4X62 - chains A and O of the 23 polymer chains in the assembly; structure by X-ray diffraction, 3.45 A resolution.

== Chain A ==
Molecule: 16S rRNA
Organism: Thermus thermophilus HB8
Sequence (1522 nucleotides; row label = number of the first residue in the row; note: 42 numbers in that range are skipped by the numbering (no residue carries them; nothing is unmodelled there); a row labelled like 190A-190L holds insertion residues (190A, then the next letters in order); numbering starts at 0):
     0 UUUGUUGGAGAGUUUGAUCCUGGCUCAGGGUGAACGCUGGCGGCGUGCCU
    50 AAGACAUGCAAGUCGUGCGGG
    73 CCGCGGGGUUUU
    88 ACUCCG
    95 UGGUC
   101 AGCGGCGGACGGGUGAGUAACGCGUGGGU
  129A G
   130 ACCUACCCGGAAGAGGGGGACAACCCGGGGAAACUCGGGCUAAUCCCCCA
   180 UGUGGACCCGC
190A-190L CCCUUGGGGUGU
   191 GUCCAAAGGGCUUU
   216 GCCCGCUUCCGGAUGGGCCCGCGUCCCAUCAGCUAGUUGGUGGGGUAAUG
   266 GCCCACCAAGGCGACGACGGGUAGCCGGUCUGAGAGGAUGGCCGGCCACA
   316 GGGGCACUGAGACACGGGCCCCACUCCUACGGGAGGCAGCAGUUAGGAAU
   366 CUUCCGCAAUGGGCGCAAGCCUGACGGAGCGACGCCGCUUGGAGGAAGAA
   416 GCCCUUCGGGGUGUAAACUCCUGAA
   442 CCCGGGACGAAACCCCCGACGA
   474 GGGGACUGACGGUACCGGG
   494 GUAAUAGCGCCGGCCAACUCCGUGCCAGCAGCCGCGGUAAUACGGAGGGC
   544 GCGAGCGUUACCCGGAUUCACUGGGCGUAAAGGGCGUGUAGGCGGCCUGG
   594 GGCGUCCCAUGUGAAAGACCACGGCUCAACCGUGGGGGAGCGUGGGAUAC
   644 GCUCAGGCUAGACGGUGGGAGAGGGUGGUGGAAUUCCCGGAGUAGCGGUG
   694 AAAUGCGCAGAUACCGGGAGGAACGCCGAUGGCGAAGGCAGCCACCUGGU
   744 CCACCCGUGACGCUGAGGCGCGAAAGCGUGGGGAGCAAACCGGAUUAGAU
   794 ACCCGGGUAGUCCACGCCCUAAACGAUGCGCGCUAGGUCUCUGGGUCU
   848 CCUGGGGGCCGAAGCUAACGCGUUAAGCGCGCCGCCUGGGGAGUACGGCC
   898 GCAAGGCUGAAACUCAAAGGAAUUGACGGGGGCCCGCACAAGCGGUGGAG
   948 CAUGUGGUUUAAUUCGAAGXAACGCGAAGAACCUUACCAGGCCUUGACAU
   998 GCUAGG
 1003A G
  1004 AACCCGGGUGAAAGCCUGGGGUGCCCC
1030A-1030D GCGA
  1031 GGGGAGCCCUAGCACAGGUGCUGCAUGGCCGUCGUCAGCUCGUGCCGUGA
  1081 GGUGUUGGGUUAAGUCCCGCAACGAGCGCAACCCCCGCCGUUAGUUGCCA
  1131 GCGGUUCGGCCGGGCACUCUAACGGGACUGCCCGCGAAA
  1171 GCGGGAGGAAGGAGGGGACGACGUCUGGUCAGCAUGGCCCUUACGGCCUG
  1221 GGCGACACACGUGCUACAAUGCCCACUACAAAGCGAUGCCACCCGGCAAC
  1271 GGGGAGCUAAUCGCAAAAAGGUGGGCCCAGUUCGGAUUGGGGUCUGCAAC
  1321 CCGACCCCAUGAAGCCGGAAUCGCUAGUAAUCGCGGAUCAG
 1361A C
  1362 CAUGCCGCGGUGAAUACGUUCCCGGGCCUUGUACACACXGCCXGUXACGC
  1412 CAUGGGAGCGGGCUCUACCCGAAGUCGCCGGG
  1446 AGCCUACGGG
  1459 CAGGCGCCGAGGGUAGGGCCCGUGACUGGGGCGAAGUCGUAACAAGGUAG
  1509 CUGUACCGGAAGGUGCGGCUGGAUCCACUCCUUUCU
Disordered / not traced: 0-4, 1534-1538
Modified residues: PSU (pseudouridine-5'-monophosphate) at position 516, 7MG (7N-methyl-8-hydroguanosine-5'-monophosphate) at position 527, M2G (N2-dimethylguanosine-5'-monophosphate) at position 966, 5MC (5-methylcytidine-5'-monophosphate) at position 967, 2MG (2N-methylguanosine-5'-monophosphate) at position 1207, 5MC (5-methylcytidine-5'-monophosphate) at position 1400, 4OC (4n,o2'-methylcytidine-5'-monophosphate) at position 1402, 5MC (5-methylcytidine-5'-monophosphate) at position 1404, 5MC (5-methylcytidine-5'-monophosphate) at position 1407, UR3 (3-methyluridine-5'-monophoshate) at position 1498, MA6 (6N-dimethyladenosine-5'-monophoshate) at position 1518, MA6 (6N-dimethyladenosine-5'-monophoshate) at position 1519, PSU (pseudouridine-5'-monophosphate) at position 1540, PSU (pseudouridine-5'-monophosphate) at position 1541
Sequence notes: conflict C1534 (A132811 in 55771382), A1535 (C132812 in 55771382)
Metal / ion sites: Mg2+ site 1 near U5 (its only coordinating residue here); K+ site 1 near U14 (its only coordinating residue here); Mg2+ site 2: G15, U920; Mg2+ site 3 near G21 (its only coordinating residue here); Mg2+ site 4 near G28 (its only coordinating residue here); Mg2+ site 5 near U37 (its only coordinating residue here); Mg2+ site 6 near C48 (its only coordinating residue here); Mg2+ site 7 near A53 (its only coordinating residue here); Mg2+ site 8: G61, U62; Mg2+ site 9: G70, U98; Mg2+ site 10: U83, C1543; Mg2+ site 11 near G107 (its only coordinating residue here); 94 more Mg2+ sites not listed; 13 more K+ sites not listed
Small-molecule neighbours:
  - paromomycin (PAR), molecule 1: G31, C47, C48, A50, A51, G52, A53, G113, U114, G115, A353, C355, A356, U358, U359, A360, G361, U365, C366
  - paromomycin (PAR), molecule 2: G567, G568, C569, G575, G821, C822, C862, U863, G874, C875
  - paromomycin (PAR), molecule 3: G610, A611, C613, A614, A622, C623, C624, G625, U626
  - paromomycin (PAR), molecule 4: G661, G662, A663, G664, A665, G666, G667, U740, G741, G742, U743
  - paromomycin (PAR), molecule 5: U669, G670, G671, U672, G673, G714, A715, A716, C717, G734, C735, C805, C806
  - paromomycin (PAR), molecule 6: 5MC_1404, G1405, U1406, 5MC_1407, A1408, C1409, G1489, C1490, G1491, A1492, A1493, G1494, U1495, C1496

== Chain O ==
Name: 30S ribosomal protein S15
Organism: Thermus thermophilus (strain HB8 / ATCC 27634 / DSM 579)
UniProt: Q5SJ76 (RS15_THET8); numbering as in UniProt (aligned over 2-89)
Chain sequence (88 residues; row label = number of the first residue in the row):
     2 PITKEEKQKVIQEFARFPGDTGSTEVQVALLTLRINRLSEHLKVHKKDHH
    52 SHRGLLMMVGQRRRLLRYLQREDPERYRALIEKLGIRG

== Interface between chain A and chain O ==
Residue-residue contacts (67):
  G579(A) - Arg54(O)  hydrogen bond to the phosphate
  U580(A) - Arg54(O)  salt bridge to the phosphate
  U580(A) - Leu57(O)  sugar contact
  U580(A) - Met58(O)  sugar contact
  G581(A) - Gly61(O)  phosphate contact
  G581(A) - Arg64(O)  phosphate contact
  G581(A) - Arg65(O)  salt bridge to the phosphate
  U582(A) - Arg64(O)  salt bridge to the phosphate
  U582(A) - Arg68(O)  salt bridge to the phosphate
  C656(A) - Gln28(O)  hydrogen bond to the sugar
  C656(A) - Gln62(O)  sugar contact
  G657(A) - Thr22(O)  hydrogen bond to the sugar
  G657(A) - Gln28(O)  sugar contact
  G657(A) - Leu31(O)  phosphate contact
  G658(A) - Lys8(O)  salt bridge to the phosphate
  G658(A) - Gln9(O)  phosphate contact
  G658(A) - Ile12(O)  phosphate contact
  G658(A) - Thr22(O)  sugar contact
  G658(A) - Leu31(O)  phosphate contact
  U659(A) - Lys8(O)  salt bridge to the phosphate
  U659(A) - Gln9(O)  hydrogen bond to the phosphate
  G666(A) - His51(O)  sugar contact
  G666(A) - Ser52(O)  base contact
  G667(A) - His42(O)  base contact
  G667(A) - Asp49(O)  hydrogen bond to the sugar
  G667(A) - His51(O)  sugar contact
  G668(A) - His46(O)  sugar contact
  G668(A) - Lys48(O)  sugar contact
  G668(A) - Asp49(O)  sugar contact
  U669(A) - His46(O)  sugar contact
  A728(A) - Arg54(O)  salt bridge to the phosphate
  A729(A) - His51(O)  base contact
  G730(A) - His51(O)  hydrogen bond to the base
  C739(A) - Pro2(O)  phosphate contact
  C739(A) - His42(O)  hydrogen bond to the sugar
  U740(A) - Pro2(O)  phosphate contact
  U740(A) - Arg38(O)  phosphate contact
  U740(A) - Leu39(O)  sugar contact
  U740(A) - His42(O)  hydrogen bond to the sugar
  U740(A) - Ser52(O)  hydrogen bond to the sugar
  G741(A) - Arg35(O)  salt bridge to the phosphate
  G741(A) - Leu39(O)  sugar contact
  G741(A) - His51(O)  sugar contact
  G741(A) - Ser52(O)  sugar contact
  G741(A) - Gly55(O)  sugar contact
  G742(A) - Arg35(O)  salt bridge to the phosphate
  G742(A) - Met58(O)  sugar contact
  C749(A) - Thr22(O)  base contact
  G750(A) - Asp21(O)  hydrogen bond to the sugar
  G750(A) - Thr22(O)  sugar contact
  G750(A) - Gly23(O)  hydrogen bond to the sugar
  G750(A) - Ser24(O)  sugar contact
  G750(A) - Gln28(O)  base contact
  U751(A) - Phe18(O)  phosphate contact
  U751(A) - Gly23(O)  sugar contact
  U751(A) - Ser24(O)  sugar contact
  U751(A) - Thr25(O)  sugar contact
  G752(A) - Tyr69(O)  sugar contact
  A753(A) - Tyr69(O)  hydrogen bond to the phosphate
  C754(A) - Arg65(O)  sugar contact
  C754(A) - Leu66(O)  sugar contact
  C754(A) - Tyr69(O)  sugar contact
  C754(A) - Arg72(O)  salt bridge to the phosphate
  G755(A) - Arg65(O)  salt bridge to the phosphate
  G763(A) - His53(O)  sugar contact
  C764(A) - His50(O)  phosphate contact
  C808(A) - Lys48(O)  phosphate contact
Interface residues without a listed pair, chain A (33 interface residues in all): G660, G727, G765, G809
Interface residues without a listed pair, chain O (40 interface residues in all): Lys5, Gly20, Val27, Lys47, Met59

== Overview ==
Chain A and chain O form an interface of 33 and 40 residues respectively, with 12 hydrogen bonds and 11 salt
bridges. Among the polar pairs are G730(A)-His51(O), C656(A)-Gln28(O) and G657(A)-Thr22(O). Ligands of chain
A: 6 copies of paromomycin.
Here chain A is 16S rRNA (Thermus thermophilus HB8) and chain O is 30S ribosomal protein S15 (Thermus
thermophilus (strain HB8 / ATCC 27634 / DSM 579)). Entry 4X62 (Crystal Structure of 30S ribosomal subunit from
Thermus thermophilus) was determined by X-ray diffraction (same publication as 4X64, 4X65 and 4X66).
